Entry 8JOU (electron microscopy, 4.10 A resolution (low resolution: residue-level contacts below are approximate; hydrogen-bond / salt-bridge calls are withheld)); this record covers chains h and A of the 14 polymer chains in the assembly.

[Chain h]
Protein: Virion-associated phage protein
Organism: Ralstonia phage GP4
Reference sequence: A0A345GU11 (A0A345GU11_9CAUD); residues 1-140 here = UniProt positions 1-140
Chain sequence (140 residues; row label = number of the first residue in the row):
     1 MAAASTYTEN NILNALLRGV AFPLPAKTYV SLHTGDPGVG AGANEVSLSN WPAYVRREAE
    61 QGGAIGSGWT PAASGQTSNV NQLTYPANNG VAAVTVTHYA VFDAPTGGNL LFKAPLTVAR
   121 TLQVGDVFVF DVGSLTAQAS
Unresolved in the structure: 1-2, 139-140

[Chain A]
Protein: rope protein of phage GP4
Organism: Ralstonia phage GP4
Chain sequence (120 residues; numbered 1 to 120; the number before each row is that of its first residue; X marks 120 residues of unknown identity (built as UNK)):
     1 XXXXXXXXXX XXXXXXXXXX XXXXXXXXXX XXXXXXXXXX XXXXXXXXXX XXXXXXXXXX
    61 XXXXXXXXXX XXXXXXXXXX XXXXXXXXXX XXXXXXXXXX XXXXXXXXXX XXXXXXXXXX
Unresolved in the structure: 119-120

[Interface between chain h and chain A]
Chain h side of the interface, 23 residues: Ala3, Ala4, Glu9, Tyr99, Ala114, Pro115, Leu116, Thr117, Val118, Arg120, Gln123, Gly125, Asp126, Val127, Phe128, Val129, Phe130, Asp131, Ser134, Leu135, Thr136, Ala137, Gln138

[Overview]
Chain h and chain A make no direct contact in this assembly.
Here chain h is Virion-associated phage protein and chain A is rope protein of phage GP4, both from Ralstonia
phage GP4. Entry 8JOU (Fiber I and fiber-tail-adaptor of phage GP4) was determined by electron microscopy
together with 8JOV from the same study.
